Entry 5EKM (X-ray diffraction, 1.33 A resolution); this record covers chain A.

Chain A:
Protein: Carbonic anhydrase 2
Organism: Homo sapiens
Notes: EC 4.2.1.1
UniProtKB: P00918 (CAH2_HUMAN); the author numbering skips numbers that UniProt does not, so the offset changes along the chain: 1-125 = UniProt 1-125; 127-261 = UniProt 126-260
Amino-acid sequence (260 residues; numbered 1 to 261; 1 number in that range is skipped by the numbering (no residue carries it; nothing is unmodelled there); the number before each row is that of its first residue):
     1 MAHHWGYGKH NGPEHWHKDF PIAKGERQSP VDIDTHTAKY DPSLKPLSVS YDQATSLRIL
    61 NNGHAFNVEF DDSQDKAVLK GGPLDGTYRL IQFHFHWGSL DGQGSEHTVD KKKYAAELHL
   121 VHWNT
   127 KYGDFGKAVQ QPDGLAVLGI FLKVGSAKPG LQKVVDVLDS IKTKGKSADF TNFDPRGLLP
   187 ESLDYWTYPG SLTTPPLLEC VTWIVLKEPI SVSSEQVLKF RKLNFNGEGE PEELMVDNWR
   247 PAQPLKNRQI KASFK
Disordered / not traced: 1-3
Construct notes: engineered mutation Ala2 (Ser in P00918)
Ion coordination: Na+: Ser73, Ser220; Zn2+: His94, His96, His119 (together with TG5)
Small-molecule neighbours: TG5 (2-(butylamino)-N-(4-sulfamoylphenyl)ethanamide): Asn67, Glu69, Ile91, Gln92, His94, His96, Glu106, His119, Val121, Phe131, Gly132, Val135, Val143, Ser197, Leu198, Thr199, Thr200, Pro201, Pro202, Trp209
Swiss-Prot annotation at these positions:
  - active site: His64 (Proton donor/acceptor)
  - binding site (Zn(2+)): His94, His96, His119
  - binding site (substrate): Thr199, Thr200
  - site: Tyr7 (Fine-tunes the proton-transfer properties of H-64), Asn62 (Fine-tunes the proton-transfer properties of H-64), Asn67 (Fine-tunes the proton-transfer properties of H-64), Gln92 (Involved in the binding of some activators, including histamine and L-histidine)
  - modified residue (Phosphoserine): Ser166, Ser173

Summary:
Bound to chain A: compound TG5. Ser73 and Ser220 form the Na+ site. His94, His96 and His119 form the Zn2+
site. From UniProt: active-site residue His64, 3 Zn2+-binding residues and substrate-binding residues Thr199
and Thr200.
Chain A is Carbonic anhydrase 2 (Homo sapiens); the structure, Human Carbonic Anhydrase II complexed with a
two-faced guest, was determined by X-ray diffraction, deposited together with 5EKH and 5EKJ.
